Entry 3GYU (X-ray diffraction, 2.40 A resolution); this record covers chains A and B.

== Chain A ==
Name: Nuclear hormone receptor of the steroid/thyroid hormone receptors superfamily
Organism: Strongyloides stercoralis
Notes: fragment: ligand binding domain
UniProt: Q9XZJ5 (Q9XZJ5_9BILA); residue numbers follow UniProt; this construct covers 512-753
Sequence (244 residues; each row starts with the number of its first residue):
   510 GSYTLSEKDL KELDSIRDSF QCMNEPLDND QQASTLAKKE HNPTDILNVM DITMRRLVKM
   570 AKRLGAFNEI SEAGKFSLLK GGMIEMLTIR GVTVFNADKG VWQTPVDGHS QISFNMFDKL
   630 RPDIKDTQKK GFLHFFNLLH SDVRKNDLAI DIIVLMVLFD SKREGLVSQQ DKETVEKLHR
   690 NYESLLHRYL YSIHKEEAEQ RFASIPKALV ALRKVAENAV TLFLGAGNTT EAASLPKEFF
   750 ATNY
Disordered / not traced: 510-511
Modified positions: Mse532, Mse559, Mse563, Mse569, Mse592, Mse595, Mse625, Mse665 (selenomethionine; parent Met)
Construct notes: expression tag (510-511)
Ligand contacts: DL7 ((5beta,14beta,17alpha,25R)-3-oxocholest-7-en-26-oic acid): Leu545, Ile555, Val558, Mse559, Ile561, Thr562, Ile593, Leu596, Thr597, Arg599, Gly600, Val603, Trp611, Thr613, Val615, Ile621, Mse625, Phe626, Gln637, Phe641, Val724, Ala728, Leu731
From the paper describing this entry:
  - binding site for DL7: Thr562, Arg599, Trp611
  - contacts within the chain: Mse532-Arg565 (hydrogen bond), Glu534-Arg565 (hydrogen bond), Pro535-Arg565 (hydrogen bond)
  - mutagenesis - W611R: abolished signaling
  - mutagenesis - R599K, R599M, Q637E: decreased signaling

== Chain B ==
Name: SRC1
Notes: fragment: Nuclear receptor binding motif 4
Sequence (13 residues; each row starts with the number of its first residue):
   739 AQQKSLLQQL LTE
Disordered / not traced: 739-741

== Chain A / chain B interface ==
Pairs across the interface (19):
  Arg564(A) with Leu748(B)
  Lys571(A) with Leu748(B), hydrogen bond (side chain-backbone); Leu749(B); Glu751(B), hydrogen bond (side chain-backbone)
  Phe576(A) with Leu749(B), hydrophobic
  Phe585(A) with Ser743(B); Leu745(B), hydrophobic; Gln746(B); Leu749(B), hydrophobic
  Leu588(A) with Leu745(B), hydrophobic; Leu749(B), hydrophobic
  Lys589(A) with Leu745(B)
  Ser743(A) with Leu744(B)
  Leu744(A) with Leu744(B); Leu748(B), hydrophobic
  Glu747(A) with Ser743(B), hydrogen bond; Leu744(B), hydrogen bond (side chain-backbone); Leu745(B)
  Phe748(A) with Leu745(B), hydrophobic
Interface residues without a listed pair, chain A (13 interface residues in all): Val567, Lys584, Mse592

== Summary ==
The interface between chain A and chain B involves 13 residues on one side and 7 on the other, with 4 hydrogen
bonds. Polar pairs include Lys571(A)-Leu748(B), Lys571(A)-Glu751(B) and Glu747(A)-Ser743(B). Chain A binds
compound DL7. The paper reports a binding site for DL7 at Thr562(A), Arg599(A) and Trp611(A); R599K, R599M and
Q637E of chain A reduce signaling.
Chain A is Nuclear hormone receptor of the steroid/thyroid hormone receptors superfamily (Strongyloides
stercoralis) and chain B is SRC1; the structure, Nuclear receptor DAF-12 from parasitic nematode Strongyloides
stercoralis in complex with its physiological ligand dafachronic acid ..., was determined by X-ray diffraction
(same publication as 3GYT).
